PDB entry 6CP6 | electron microscopy, 3.60 A resolution | chains A and D of the 27 polymer chains in the assembly

# Chain A
Molecule: ATP synthase subunit alpha, mitochondrial
Organism: Saccharomyces cerevisiae (strain ATCC 204508 / S288c)
UniProt: P07251 (ATPA_YEAST); residues 1-510 here correspond to UniProt positions 36-545 (UniProt number = residue number + 35)
Chain sequence (510 residues; numbered 1 to 510; the number before each row is that of its first residue):
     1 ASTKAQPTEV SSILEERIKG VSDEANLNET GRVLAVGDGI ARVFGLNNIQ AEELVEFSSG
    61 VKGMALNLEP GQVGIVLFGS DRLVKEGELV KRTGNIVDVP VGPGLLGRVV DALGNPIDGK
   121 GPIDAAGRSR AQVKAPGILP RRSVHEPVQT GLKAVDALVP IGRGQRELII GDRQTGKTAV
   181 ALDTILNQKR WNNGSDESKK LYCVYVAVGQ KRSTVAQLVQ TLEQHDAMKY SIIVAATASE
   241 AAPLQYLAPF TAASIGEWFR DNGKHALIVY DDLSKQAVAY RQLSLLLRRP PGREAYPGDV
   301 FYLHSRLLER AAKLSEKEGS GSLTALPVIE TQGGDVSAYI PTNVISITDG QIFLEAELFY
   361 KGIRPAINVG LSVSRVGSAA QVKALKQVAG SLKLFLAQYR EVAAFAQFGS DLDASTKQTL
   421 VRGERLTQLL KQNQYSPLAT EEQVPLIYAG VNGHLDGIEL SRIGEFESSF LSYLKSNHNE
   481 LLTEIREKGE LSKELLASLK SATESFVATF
Disordered / not traced: 1-3
Ligand contacts: ATP (adenosine-5'-triphosphate): Arg173, Gln174, Thr175, Gly176, Lys177, Thr178, Ala179, Phe359, Arg364, Pro365, Gln432, Asn433, Gln434
Curated features (UniProtKB/Swiss-Prot):
  - binding site (ATP): Gly171 to Thr178
  - site: Ser372 (Required for activity)
  - modified residue (Phosphoserine): Ser22, Ser143

# Chain D
Molecule: ATP synthase subunit beta, mitochondrial
Organism: Saccharomyces cerevisiae (strain ATCC 204508 / S288c)
Notes: EC 7.1.2.2
UniProt: P00830 (ATPB_YEAST); residues 1-478 here correspond to UniProt positions 34-511 (UniProt number = residue number + 33)
Chain sequence (478 residues; each row starts with the number of its first residue):
     1 ASAAQSTPIT GKVTAVIGAI VDVHFEQSEL PAILNALEIK TPQGKLVLEV AQHLGENTVR
    61 TIAMDGTEGL VRGEKVLDTG GPISVPVGRE TLGRIINVIG EPIDERGPIK SKLRKPIHAD
   121 PPSFAEQSTS AEILETGIKV VDLLAPYARG GKIGLFGGAG VGKTVFIQEL INNIAKAHGG
   181 FSVFTGVGER TREGNDLYRE MKETGVINLE GESKVALVFG QMNEPPGARA RVALTGLTIA
   241 EYFRDEEGQD VLLFIDNIFR FTQAGSEVSA LLGRIPSAVG YQPTLATDMG LLQERITTTK
   301 KGSVTSVQAV YVPADDLTDP APATTFAHLD ATTVLSRGIS ELGIYPAVDP LDSKSRLLDA
   361 AVVGQEHYDV ASKVQETLQT YKSLQDIIAI LGMDELSEQD KLTVERARKI QRFLSQPFAV
   421 AEVFTGIPGK LVRLKDTVAS FKAVLEGKYD NIPEHAFYMV GGIEDVVAKA EKLAAEAN
Disordered / not traced: 1-5, 476-478
Ligand contacts: ADP (adenosine-5'-diphosphate): Gly158, Ala159, Gly160, Val161, Gly162, Lys163, Thr164, Val165, Arg190, Glu193, Tyr345, Phe418, Ala421, Phe424, Thr425
Curated features (UniProtKB/Swiss-Prot):
  - binding site (ATP): Gly157 to Thr164
  - modified residue: Thr79 (Phosphothreonine), Thr204 (Phosphothreonine), Ser340 (Phosphoserine)

# Interface between chain A and chain D
Pairs across the interface - 90 pairs, chain A then chain D:
  Leu34(A) with Gly55(D)
  Ala35(A) with His53(D); Gly55(D)
  Val36(A) with Gln52(D); His53(D), hydrogen bond (backbone-backbone)
  Asp38(A) with Gln52(D); Arg274(D), salt bridge
  Asp81(A) with Ile33(D)
  Arg82(A) with Ala32(D); Ile33(D), hydrogen bond (side chain-backbone); Leu34(D), hydrogen bond (side chain-backbone); Asn35(D), hydrogen bond; Pro82(D)
  Val84(A) with His53(D)
  Lys85(A) with Leu30(D); His53(D)
  Glu86(A) with Leu30(D); His53(D), hydrogen bond (backbone-side chain); Gly55(D); Glu56(D), hydrogen bond (side chain-backbone); Asn57(D)
  Val109(A) with Phe124(D), hydrophobic
  Ile117(A) with Phe124(D), hydrophobic; Ala125(D)
  Arg173(A) with Leu317(D); Phe326(D); Asp352(D), salt bridge
  Gln174(A) with Phe326(D); Thr332(D); Lys354(D)
  Lys211(A) with Lys152(D); Glu294(D); Ala327(D); His328(D), hydrogen bond (side chain-backbone); Leu329(D); Asp330(D), salt bridge
  Arg212(A) with Pro122(D), hydrogen bond (side chain-backbone); Ser123(D); Phe124(D); Gln127(D); Glu294(D), hydrogen bond (backbone-side chain)
  Ser213(A) with Gln127(D)
  Val215(A) with Phe124(D), hydrophobic
  Ala216(A) with Phe124(D)
  Gln217(A) with Thr129(D); Arg356(D)
  Gln220(A) with Thr129(D), hydrogen bond
  Ala238(A) with Gly290(D); Leu291(D); His328(D)
  Ser239(A) with Pro121(D); Leu291(D); Glu294(D)
  Ala242(A) with Thr287(D)
  Lys275(A) with Thr324(D); Ala327(D)
  Arg281(A) with Ser277(D); Ala278(D)
  Gln282(A) with Pro283(D); Thr284(D); Thr287(D), hydrogen bond
  Leu285(A) with Ile275(D); Ser277(D)
  Leu286(A) with Arg274(D); Thr284(D)
  Arg288(A) with Gly273(D), hydrogen bond (side chain-backbone); Ile275(D)
  Ala295(A) with Ser277(D); Ala278(D)
  Gln332(A) with Thr318(D); Ala323(D)
  Gly333(A) with Thr318(D)
  Glu357(A) with Gln379(D); Ser383(D)
  Phe359(A) with Gln375(D), hydrogen bond (backbone-side chain)
  Tyr360(A) with Leu351(D), hydrogen bond (side chain-backbone); Asp352(D), hydrogen bond (side chain-backbone); Lys354(D), hydrogen bond; Gln375(D); Glu376(D); Gln379(D)
  Lys361(A) with Glu376(D); Gln379(D); Ser383(D), hydrogen bond
  Gly362(A) with Glu376(D), hydrogen bond (backbone-side chain)
  Arg364(A) with Tyr368(D), hydrogen bond; Gln375(D)
  Gln407(A) with Leu384(D); Ile387(D)
  Lys431(A) with Glu376(D), salt bridge
Also at the interface, not in a pair above, chain A (48 interface residues in all): Gly37, Gly209, Gln210, Val219, Val278, Arg289, Glu294, Glu330
Also at the interface, not in a pair above, chain D (58 interface residues in all): Leu54, Gly80, Gly81, Leu285, Ala286, Glu395, Asp400

# In short
48 residues of chain A and 58 residues of chain D are in contact; the contacts include 19 hydrogen bonds and 4
salt bridges. Polar pairs include Asp38(A)-Arg274(D), Arg173(A)-Asp352(D) and Lys211(A)-Asp330(D). Chain A
binds ATP. Ligands of chain D: ADP.
Here chain A is ATP synthase subunit alpha, mitochondrial and chain D is ATP synthase subunit beta,
mitochondrial, both from Saccharomyces cerevisiae (strain ATCC 204508 / S288c). Entry 6CP6 (Monomer yeast ATP
synthase (F1Fo) reconstituted in nanodisc) was determined by electron microscopy (same publication as 6CP3,
6CP5 and 6CP7).
